Entry 2ER9 (X-ray diffraction, 2.20 A resolution); this record covers chains E and I.

# Chain E
Protein: Endothiapepsin
From: Cryphonectria parasitica
Notes: EC 3.4.23.6
Reference sequence: P11838 (CARP_CRYPA); the construct lacks a stretch of the UniProt sequence and is renumbered around it, so the offset changes along the chain: -2 to 63 = UniProt 90-155; 64-80 = UniProt 157-173; 81-134 = UniProt 175-228; 135-159 = UniProt 230-254; 8 more segments
Amino-acid sequence (330 residues; row label = number of the first residue in the row; note: 9 numbers in that range are skipped by the numbering (no residue carries them; nothing is unmodelled there); a row labelled like 282A-282B holds insertion residues (282A, then the next letters in order); numbers below 1 keep their minus sign (Ser-2 is residue -2)):
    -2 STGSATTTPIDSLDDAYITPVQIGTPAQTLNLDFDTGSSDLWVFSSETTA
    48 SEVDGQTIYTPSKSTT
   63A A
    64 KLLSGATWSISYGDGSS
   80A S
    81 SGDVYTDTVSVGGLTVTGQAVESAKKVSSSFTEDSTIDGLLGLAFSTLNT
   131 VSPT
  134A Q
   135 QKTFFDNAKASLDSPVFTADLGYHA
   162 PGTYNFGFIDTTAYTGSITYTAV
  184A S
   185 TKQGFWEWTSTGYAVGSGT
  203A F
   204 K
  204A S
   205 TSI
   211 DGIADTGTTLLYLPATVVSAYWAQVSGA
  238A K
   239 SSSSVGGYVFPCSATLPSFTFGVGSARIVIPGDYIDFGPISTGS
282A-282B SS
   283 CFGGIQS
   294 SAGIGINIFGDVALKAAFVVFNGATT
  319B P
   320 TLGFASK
Curated features (UniProtKB/Swiss-Prot):
  - active site: Asp32, Ser194
Disulfide bonds: Cys250-Cys283

# Chain I
Protein: L363,564
Amino-acid sequence (8 residues; row label = number of the first residue in the row):
     1 XHPFHXLF
Modified residues: BOC (tert-butyl hydrogen carbonate) at position 1; STA (statine) at position 6

# Interface between chain E and chain I
Residue-residue contacts (37):
  Leu10(E) with BOC_1(I)
  Asp12(E) with His2(I), salt bridge; Pro3(I); Phe4(I)
  Ala13(E) with Phe4(I), hydrophobic
  Asp30(E) with STA_6(I)
  Asp32(E) with STA_6(I)
  Gly34(E) with STA_6(I); Leu7(I), hydrogen bond (backbone-backbone)
  Ile73(E) with Leu7(I), hydrophobic
  Ser74(E) with Leu7(I)
  Tyr75(E) with His5(I); STA_6(I)
  Gly76(E) with His5(I); STA_6(I), hydrogen bond (backbone-backbone); Leu7(I); Phe8(I)
  Asp77(E) with His5(I), hydrogen bond (backbone-backbone); STA_6(I)
  Asp114(E) with Phe4(I)
  Leu120(E) with STA_6(I)
  Leu128(E) with Leu7(I), hydrophobic
  Phe189(E) with Leu7(I), hydrophobic
  Asp215(E) with STA_6(I)
  Gly217(E) with Phe4(I); STA_6(I), hydrogen bond (backbone-backbone)
  Thr218(E) with Phe4(I); His5(I), hydrogen bond; STA_6(I)
  Thr219(E) with Pro3(I); Phe4(I), hydrogen bond (side chain-backbone)
  Phe275(E) with BOC_1(I)
  Gly276(E) with BOC_1(I)
  Pro277(E) with BOC_1(I)
  Phe284(E) with BOC_1(I)
  Ile297(E) with His5(I)
  Ile301(E) with His5(I)
Other interface residues (no listed pair), chain E (33 interface residues in all): Ile7, Asp8, Ser35, Ser79, Phe111, Ile117, Leu220, Ile278

# Overview
33 residues of chain E and 8 residues of chain I are in contact, with 6 hydrogen bonds and 1 salt bridge.
Polar contacts include Asp12(E)-His2(I), Thr218(E)-His5(I) and Thr219(E)-Phe4(I). Curated annotation (UniProt)
lists active-site residues Asp32(E) and Ser194(E) on chain E.
Chain E is Endothiapepsin (Cryphonectria parasitica) and chain I is L363,564; the structure, X-ray studies of
aspartic proteinase-statine inhibitor complexes, was determined by X-ray diffraction together with 2ER0 from
the same study.
